7SAX - chains A and E of the 7 polymer chains in the assembly; structure by electron microscopy, 3.00 A resolution.

[Chain A]
Protein: GldM
Source organism: Sphingobacterium wenxiniae
Notes: fragment: C-terminal TEV cleavage site and TwinStrep Tag
Reference sequence: A0A1I6R6I5 (A0A1I6R6I5_9SPHI); residue numbers follow UniProt; this construct covers 1-224
Sequence (263 residues; row label = number of the first residue in the row):
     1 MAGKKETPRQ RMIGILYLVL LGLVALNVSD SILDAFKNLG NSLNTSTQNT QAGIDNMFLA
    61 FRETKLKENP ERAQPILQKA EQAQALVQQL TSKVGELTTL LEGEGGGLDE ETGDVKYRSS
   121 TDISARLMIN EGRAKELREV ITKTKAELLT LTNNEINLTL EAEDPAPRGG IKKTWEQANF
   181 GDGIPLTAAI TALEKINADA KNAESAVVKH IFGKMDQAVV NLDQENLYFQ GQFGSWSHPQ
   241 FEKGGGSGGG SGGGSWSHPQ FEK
Not modelled in the structure: 1-2, 216-263
Differences from the reference sequence: expression tag (225-263)

[Chain E]
Protein: GldL
Source organism: Sphingobacterium wenxiniae
Reference sequence: A0A1I6R6J4 (A0A1I6R6J4_9SPHI); residue numbers follow UniProt; this construct covers 1-212
Sequence (212 residues; numbered 1 to 212; the number before each row is that of its first residue):
     1 MAKKTKFKFG INTLINWGAT VVIIGLMFKI LHLKGGEWMI GVGLAVEALL FFIMGFMQAE
    61 QEPDWTRVYP ELDEDYNGEL PTRSVRAVAQ PVATGNTAAL DKLLQDAKID ENLIGNLGDG
   121 LRTFSDKVAS ISKVADTAVA TNQFADKLNA ASTGAAQLSN AFERAASDLQ TFNESAADMQ
   181 QFKEQVSTFN KNLSSLNAIY GNMLSAMNTN RS
Not modelled in the structure: 1-7, 58-212

[Interface between chain A and chain E]
Pairs across the interface (19; chain A residue first):
  Pro8(A) - Ile15(E)  hydrophobic
  Pro8(A) - Met54(E)  hydrophobic
  Arg9(A) - Phe51(E)
  Arg11(A) - Asn16(E)  hydrogen bond
  Met12(A) - Ile15(E)  hydrophobic
  Met12(A) - Leu50(E)
  Met12(A) - Phe51(E)  hydrophobic
  Met12(A) - Met54(E)  hydrophobic
  Ile13(A) - Phe51(E)  hydrophobic
  Ile15(A) - Ile15(E)  hydrophobic
  Ile15(A) - Ala19(E)  hydrophobic
  Leu16(A) - Phe51(E)  hydrophobic
  Val19(A) - Val22(E)  hydrophobic
  Val19(A) - Leu26(E)
  Gly22(A) - Ile30(E)
  Leu23(A) - Leu26(E)  hydrophobic
  Leu26(A) - Lys29(E)
  Asn27(A) - His32(E)  hydrogen bond (backbone-side chain)
  Ser29(A) - His32(E)
Other interface residues (no listed pair), chain A (14 interface residues in all): Val28
Other interface residues (no listed pair), chain E (15 interface residues in all): Asn12, Ile23, Ile40, Glu47

[In short]
14 residues of chain A and 15 residues of chain E are in contact, with 2 hydrogen bonds. Among the polar pairs
are Arg11(A)-Asn16(E) and Asn27(A)-His32(E).
Chain A is GldM and chain E is GldL, both from Sphingobacterium wenxiniae; the structure, Structure of GldLM,
the proton-powered motor that drives Type IX protein secretion and gliding motility in ..., was determined by
electron microscopy together with 7SAT, 7SAU, 7SAZ and 7SB2 from the same study.
